PDB entry 3H9R | X-ray diffraction, 2.35 A resolution | chains A and B

[Chain A]
Molecule: Activin receptor type-1
Organism: Homo sapiens
Notes: EC 2.7.11.30; fragment: ACVR1 kinase domain (residue 172-499)
UniProtKB: Q04771 (ACVR1_HUMAN); numbering as in UniProt (aligned over 172-499)
Chain sequence (330 residues; row label = number of the first residue in the row):
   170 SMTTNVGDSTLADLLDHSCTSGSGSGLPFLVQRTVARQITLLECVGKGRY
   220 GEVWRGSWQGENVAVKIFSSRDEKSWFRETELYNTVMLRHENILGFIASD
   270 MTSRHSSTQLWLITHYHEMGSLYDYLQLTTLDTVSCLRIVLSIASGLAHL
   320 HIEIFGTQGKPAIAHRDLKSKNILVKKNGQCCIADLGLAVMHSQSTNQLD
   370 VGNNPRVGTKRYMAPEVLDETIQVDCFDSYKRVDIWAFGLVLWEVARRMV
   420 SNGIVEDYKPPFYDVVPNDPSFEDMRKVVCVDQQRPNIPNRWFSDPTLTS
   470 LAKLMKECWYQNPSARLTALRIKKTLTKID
Not modelled in the structure: 170-171, 273-275, 362-374
Sequence notes: expression tag (170-171)
Residues lining bound ligands: Dorsomorphin (TAK; 6-[4-(2-piperidin-1-ylethoxy)phenyl]-3-pyridin-4-ylpyrazolo[1,5-a]pyrimidine): Glu212, Cys213, Val214, Val222, Ala233, Lys235, Leu263, Thr283, His284, Tyr285, His286, Glu287, Gly289, Leu343, Ala353
UniProt features mapped onto this chain:
  - active site: Asp336 (Proton acceptor)
  - binding site (ATP): Val214 to Val222, Lys235
  - natural variant: Pro197 to Phe198 (sequence variant, change not given here; In FOP), Arg202 (R202I: In FOP), Arg206 (R206H: In FOP), Gln207 (Q207E: In FOP), Gly328 (G328E: In FOP; G328R: In FOP; G328W: In FOP), Gly356 (G356D: In FOP), Arg375 (R375P: In FOP)
  - mutagenesis: Thr203 (T203V: Almost complete loss of alcaline phosphatase induction; in association with A-325), Gln207 (Q207D: Strong induction of SMAD1 phosphorylation), Gly325 (G325A: Almost complete loss of alcaline phosphatase induction; in association with V-203)
Reported in the primary citation:
  - binding site for Dorsomorphin: Val214, Val222, Glu248, Leu263, Tyr285, His286, Gly289, Ala353
  - contacts within the chain: Arg202-Asp269 (hydrogen bond), Arg206-Asp269 (hydrogen bond), Arg206-Met270 (hydrogen bond), Gln207-Trp227 (hydrogen bond), Asp336-Arg375 (salt bridge), Asp354-Arg375 (salt bridge), Ser244-Arg375 (hydrogen bond)
  - catalytic residues: Asp336, Asp354 (citing earlier work)
  - conformationally variable residues: Tyr219
  - disease-associated variants - Q207E: decreased binding to Peptidyl-prolyl cis-trans isomerase FKBP1A (chain B) (proposed by the authors, not directly observed)
  - mutagenesis - Q207D: decreased binding to Peptidyl-prolyl cis-trans isomerase FKBP1A (chain B) (proposed by the authors, not directly observed)
  - mutagenesis - Q207D: increased signaling
  - disease-associated variants - R206H, G328E, G328R, G356D: increased signaling in response to FK506
  - disease-associated variants - L196P, P197L/F198DEL, R375P: increased signaling
  - disease-associated variants - L196P: unchanged signaling in response to FK506
  - disease-associated variants - L196P: abolished binding to Peptidyl-prolyl cis-trans isomerase FKBP1A (chain B)
  - disease-associated variants - R206H: decreased binding to Peptidyl-prolyl cis-trans isomerase FKBP1A (chain B)

[Chain B]
Molecule: Peptidyl-prolyl cis-trans isomerase FKBP1A
Organism: Homo sapiens
Notes: EC 5.2.1.8; fragment: fkbp12
UniProtKB: P62942 (FKB1A_HUMAN); residue numbers follow UniProt; this construct covers 1-108
Chain sequence (109 residues; each row starts with the number of its first residue; numbering starts at 0):
     0 SMGVQVETISPGDGRTFPKRGQTCVVHYTGMLEDGKKFDSSRDRNKPFKF
    50 MLGKQEVIRGWEEGVAQMSVGQRAKLTISPDYAYGATGHPGIIPPHATLV
   100 FDVELLKLE
Not modelled in the structure: 0-1
Sequence notes: expression tag (0)
UniProt features mapped onto this chain:
  - modified residue: Lys53 (N6-acetyllysine)

[Interface between chain A and chain B]
Residue-residue contacts - 36 pairs, chain A then chain B:
  Val175(A) with Lys48(B), hydrogen bond (backbone-side chain)
  Gly176(A) with Lys48(B)
  Asp177(A) with Lys48(B), salt bridge
  Ser178(A) with Lys45(B)
  Asp182(A) with Lys45(B), salt bridge
  His186(A) with Arg43(B); Lys45(B), hydrogen bond
  Pro197(A) with Asp38(B); Arg43(B)
  Phe198(A) with Phe37(B); Asp38(B); Ile91(B), hydrophobic
  Leu199(A) with Tyr27(B); Asp38(B), hydrogen bond (backbone-side chain); Trp60(B), hydrophobic; Tyr83(B); Phe100(B), hydrophobic
  Gln201(A) with His88(B), hydrogen bond
  Arg202(A) with Glu55(B); Ile57(B); Tyr83(B)
  Thr203(A) with Phe47(B); Glu55(B), hydrogen bond (side chain-backbone); Val56(B)
  Arg206(A) with Gln54(B), hydrogen bond (side chain-backbone)
  Gln207(A) with Glu55(B), hydrogen bond
  Trp245(A) with Thr86(B); Pro89(B), hydrophobic
  Phe246(A) with Pro89(B)
  Thr249(A) with Pro89(B)
  Glu250(A) with Pro89(B)
  Asn253(A) with His88(B); Pro89(B)
  Thr254(A) with Gly90(B)
  Ser268(A) with His88(B)
  Met270(A) with Thr86(B), hydrogen bond
Other interface residues (no listed pair), chain A (28 interface residues in all): Asn174, Leu183, Thr189, Gly191, Val200, Asp269
Other interface residues (no listed pair), chain B (21 interface residues in all): Asp42, Glu108
From the paper, about this interface:
  - specific contacts: Gln207(A)-Glu55(B) (hydrogen bond)
  - interface residues, chain A: Phe198(A), Leu199(A)

[In short]
28 residues of chain A and 21 residues of chain B are in contact; the contacts include 8 hydrogen bonds and 2
salt bridges. Polar pairs include Asp177(A)-Lys48(B), Asp182(A)-Lys45(B) and Val175(A)-Lys48(B). The paper
describes a hydrogen bond between Gln207(A) and Glu55(B). From the paper: catalytic residues Asp336(A) and
Asp354(A); Q207D, L196P and P197L/F198DEL of chain A, among others, increase signaling; 9 substitutions were
tested in all.
Chain A is Activin receptor type-1 and chain B is Peptidyl-prolyl cis-trans isomerase FKBP1A, both from Homo
sapiens; the structure, Crystal structure of the kinase domain of type I activin receptor (ACVR1) in complex
with FKBP12 ..., was determined by X-ray diffraction.
